8HMC - chains B and F of the 4 polymer chains in the assembly; structure by electron microscopy, 3.60 A resolution.

== Chain B ==
Name: WD40 repeat protein
Source organism: Tetrahymena thermophila
Reference sequence: Q22U89 (Q22U89_TETTS); residue numbers follow UniProt; this construct covers 1-1195
Chain sequence (1195 residues; numbered 1 to 1195; the number before each row is that of its first residue):
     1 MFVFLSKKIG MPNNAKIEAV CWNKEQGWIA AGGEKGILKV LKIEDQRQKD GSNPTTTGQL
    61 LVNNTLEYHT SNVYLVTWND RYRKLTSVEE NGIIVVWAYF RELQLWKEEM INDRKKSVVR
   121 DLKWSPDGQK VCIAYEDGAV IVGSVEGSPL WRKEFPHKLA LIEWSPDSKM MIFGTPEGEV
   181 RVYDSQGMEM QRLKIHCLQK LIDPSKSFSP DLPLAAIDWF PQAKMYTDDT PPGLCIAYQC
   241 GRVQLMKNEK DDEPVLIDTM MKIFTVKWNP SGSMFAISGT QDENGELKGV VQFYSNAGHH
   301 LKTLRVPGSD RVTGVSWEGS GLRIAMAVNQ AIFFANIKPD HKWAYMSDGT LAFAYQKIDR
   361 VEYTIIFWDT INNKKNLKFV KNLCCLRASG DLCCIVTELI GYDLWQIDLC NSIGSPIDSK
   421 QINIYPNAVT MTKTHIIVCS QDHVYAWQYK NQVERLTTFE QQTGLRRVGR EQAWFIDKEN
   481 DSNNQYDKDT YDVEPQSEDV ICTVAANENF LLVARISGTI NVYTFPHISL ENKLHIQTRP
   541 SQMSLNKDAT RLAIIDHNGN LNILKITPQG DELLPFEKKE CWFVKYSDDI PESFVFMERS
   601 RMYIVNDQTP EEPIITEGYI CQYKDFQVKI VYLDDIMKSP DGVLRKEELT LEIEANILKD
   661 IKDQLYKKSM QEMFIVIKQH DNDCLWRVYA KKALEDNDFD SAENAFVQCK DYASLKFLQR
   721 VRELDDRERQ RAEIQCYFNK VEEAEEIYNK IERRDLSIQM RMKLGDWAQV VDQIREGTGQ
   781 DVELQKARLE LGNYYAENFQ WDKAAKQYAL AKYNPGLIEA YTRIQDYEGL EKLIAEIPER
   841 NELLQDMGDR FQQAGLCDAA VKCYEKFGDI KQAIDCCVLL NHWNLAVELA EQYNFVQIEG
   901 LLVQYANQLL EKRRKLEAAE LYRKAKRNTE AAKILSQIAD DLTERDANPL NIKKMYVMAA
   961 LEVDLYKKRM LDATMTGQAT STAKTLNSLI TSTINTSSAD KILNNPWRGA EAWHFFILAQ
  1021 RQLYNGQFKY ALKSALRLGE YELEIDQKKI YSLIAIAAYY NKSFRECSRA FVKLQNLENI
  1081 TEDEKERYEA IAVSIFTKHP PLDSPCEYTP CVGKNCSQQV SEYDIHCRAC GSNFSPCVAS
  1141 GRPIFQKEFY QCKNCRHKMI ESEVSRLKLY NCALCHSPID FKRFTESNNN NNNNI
Disulfide bonds: Cys-857/Cys-876
Ion coordination: Zn2+ site 1 near Cys-1111 (its only coordinating residue here); Zn2+ site 2: Cys-1152, Cys-1155, Cys-1172, Cys-1175

== Chain F ==
Name: Intraflagellar transport protein 43 homolog
Source organism: Tetrahymena thermophila
Reference sequence: Q22NF5 (Q22NF5_TETTS); residue numbers follow UniProt; this construct covers 1-146
Chain sequence (146 residues; each row starts with the number of its first residue):
     1 MAAKGKQGWG FGGKDQNVKI DTSQQDQKKQ NIWEQNNEDL IFVPDLTQEA QEQEVSKVSA
    61 PPNQPTVQVQ DINELQKFTK INTLPQTEEG VDLSQLMQIL SPVEDIKEKD EAWEFLQLKT
   121 QIYEIVSNMY GGNELIDDDD EDDENQ

== Chain B / chain F interface ==
Residue-residue contacts (121):
  Glu-25(B) with Asp-26(F); Gln-27(F), hydrogen bond (side chain-backbone); Lys-28(F), hydrogen bond (side chain-backbone)
  Gln-26(B) with Asp-26(F)
  Asp-80(B) with Asp-26(F)
  Arg-81(B) with Gln-25(F); Asp-26(F), hydrogen bond (backbone-backbone)
  Tyr-82(B) with Gln-24(F); Gln-25(F)
  Arg-83(B) with Gln-24(F); Asp-26(F), salt bridge
  Lys-84(B) with Ile-20(F); Asp-21(F), salt bridge
  Tyr-99(B) with Gln-24(F)
  Trp-106(B) with Met-1(F)
  Lys-107(B) with Met-1(F)
  Glu-108(B) with Met-1(F); Ala-2(F), hydrogen bond (side chain-backbone); Ala-3(F), hydrogen bond (backbone-backbone)
  Glu-109(B) with Lys-4(F); Ile-20(F); Asp-21(F)
  Met-110(B) with Val-18(F), hydrophobic; Ile-20(F), hydrophobic
  Ile-111(B) with Ala-2(F), hydrophobic; Gly-5(F); Lys-6(F)
  Asn-112(B) with Gly-8(F); Trp-9(F); Phe-11(F)
  Arg-114(B) with Phe-11(F)
  Tyr-135(B) with Phe-11(F)
  Ile-141(B) with Phe-11(F), hydrophobic
  Gly-143(B) with Trp-9(F)
  Ser-144(B) with Trp-9(F), hydrogen bond (backbone-side chain)
  Glu-146(B) with Val-18(F); Lys-19(F), salt bridge; Ile-20(F); Thr-22(F)
  Gly-147(B) with Trp-9(F); Asn-17(F)
  Pro-149(B) with Trp-9(F); Gly-10(F)
  Arg-152(B) with Trp-9(F); Gly-10(F), hydrogen bond (side chain-backbone)
  Tyr-355(B) with Asn-31(F), hydrogen bond; Trp-33(F), hydrophobic; Glu-34(F)
  Lys-357(B) with Glu-34(F); Asn-37(F), hydrogen bond
  Ile-358(B) with Glu-34(F), hydrogen bond (backbone-side chain)
  Asp-359(B) with Asn-37(F), hydrogen bond
  Lys-375(B) with Trp-33(F)
  Leu-377(B) with Asn-36(F)
  Phe-379(B) with Asn-36(F)
  Ile-636(B) with Trp-33(F), hydrogen bond (backbone-side chain)
  Met-637(B) with Asn-31(F); Trp-33(F)
  Ser-639(B) with Ile-32(F)
  Pro-640(B) with Ile-32(F)
  Asp-641(B) with Ile-32(F)
  Gly-642(B) with Ile-32(F)
  Arg-913(B) with Tyr-130(F), hydrogen bond (side chain-backbone)
  Lys-915(B) with Tyr-130(F)
  Leu-916(B) with Tyr-123(F), hydrophobic; Val-126(F), hydrophobic
  Glu-917(B) with Tyr-123(F)
  Glu-920(B) with Lys-119(F), salt bridge; Tyr-123(F)
  Ile-938(B) with Met-129(F), hydrophobic; Tyr-130(F)
  Leu-942(B) with Met-129(F), hydrophobic
  Arg-945(B) with Met-129(F), hydrogen bond (side chain-backbone)
  Asn-948(B) with Gln-68(F), hydrogen bond; Asp-105(F)
  Leu-950(B) with Gln-68(F); Lys-107(F)
  Asn-951(B) with Ile-122(F); Ile-125(F)
  Lys-953(B) with Trp-113(F)
  Lys-954(B) with Trp-113(F); Leu-118(F); Ile-122(F)
  Met-955(B) with Ile-122(F), hydrophobic
  Met-958(B) with Leu-118(F), hydrophobic; Lys-119(F); Ile-122(F), hydrophobic
  Leu-961(B) with Phe-115(F), hydrophobic
  Ile-1017(B) with Ile-106(F), hydrophobic
  Gln-1020(B) with Ser-101(F), hydrogen bond (side chain-backbone); Ile-106(F)
  Arg-1021(B) with Glu-108(F)
  Tyr-1024(B) with Phe-78(F), hydrophobic; Leu-100(F), hydrophobic; Ser-101(F); Val-103(F), hydrophobic
  Asn-1025(B) with Glu-108(F)
  Lys-1049(B) with Ile-99(F)
  Ser-1052(B) with Leu-96(F), hydrogen bond (side chain-backbone); Ile-99(F)
  Leu-1053(B) with Leu-100(F), hydrophobic
  Ile-1056(B) with Leu-96(F); Met-97(F), hydrophobic
  Tyr-1059(B) with Gln-86(F), hydrogen bond; Glu-89(F), hydrogen bond; Leu-93(F), hydrophobic
  Tyr-1060(B) with Asn-82(F), hydrogen bond (side chain-backbone); Gln-86(F)
  Glu-1084(B) with Gln-95(F), hydrogen bond
  Arg-1087(B) with Gln-95(F)
  Tyr-1088(B) with Gln-95(F), hydrogen bond; Leu-96(F), hydrophobic
  Ile-1091(B) with Asp-92(F)
  Ser-1094(B) with Gly-90(F), hydrogen bond (side chain-backbone)
  Ile-1095(B) with Val-91(F), hydrophobic
  Lys-1098(B) with Gly-90(F), hydrogen bond (side chain-backbone); Val-91(F)
  Asn-1171(B) with Glu-111(F)
  Leu-1174(B) with Trp-113(F)
  His-1176(B) with Glu-111(F), hydrogen bond (side chain-backbone); Trp-113(F)
Other interface residues (no listed pair), chain B (94 interface residues in all): Ile-94, Val-96, Trp-97, Phe-100, Asp-113, Val-131, Ile-133, Val-145, Ile-366, Leu-644, Pro-949, Val-957, Glu-962, Leu-965, Leu-1023, Lys-1048, Ala-1055, Phe-1071, Lys-1168, Cys-1175
Other interface residues (no listed pair), chain F (66 interface residues in all): Gln-7, Asp-39, Glu-74, Thr-83, Pro-102, Asp-110, Gln-121, Asn-128
The authors on this interface:
  - interface residues, chain F: Trp-9(F), Trp-33(F)

== Overview ==
94 residues of chain B and 66 residues of chain F are in contact, with 25 hydrogen bonds and 4 salt bridges.
Among the polar pairs are Arg-83(B)/Asp-26(F), Lys-84(B)/Asp-21(F) and Glu-146(B)/Lys-19(F). The Zn2+ site 2
is built by Cys-1152(B), Cys-1155(B), Cys-1172(B) and Cys-1175(B). The paper reports interface residues
Trp-9(F) and Trp-33(F).
Here chain B is WD40 repeat protein and chain F is Intraflagellar transport protein 43 homolog, both from
Tetrahymena thermophila. Entry 8HMC (base module state 1 of Tetrahymena IFT-A) was determined by electron
microscopy, deposited together with 8HMD, 8HME and 8HMF.
